PDB entry 2J3R | X-ray diffraction, 2.60 A resolution | chains A and B

# Chain A
Molecule: Trafficking protein particle complex subunit 3
Source organism: Mus musculus
UniProtKB: O55013 (TPPC3_MOUSE); numbering as in UniProt (aligned over 1-180)
Sequence (182 residues; numbered -1 to 180; the number before each row is that of its first residue; numbers below 1 keep their minus sign (Gly-1 is residue -1)):
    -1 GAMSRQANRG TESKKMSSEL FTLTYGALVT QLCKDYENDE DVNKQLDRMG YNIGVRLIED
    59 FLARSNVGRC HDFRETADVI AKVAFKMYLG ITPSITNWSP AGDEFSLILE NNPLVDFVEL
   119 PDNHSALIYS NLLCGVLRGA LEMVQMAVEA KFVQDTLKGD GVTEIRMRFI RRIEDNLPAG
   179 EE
Unresolved in the structure: -1 to 9, 65-67, 155, 173-180
Glycans and other covalent adducts: palmitic acid (PLM) linked to Cys68
Swiss-Prot annotation at these positions:
  - lipidation: Cys68 (S-palmitoyl cysteine)

# Chain B
Molecule: Zgc 92866
Source organism: Brachydanio rerio
UniProtKB: Q6DGL5 (Q6DGL5_DANRE); numbering as in UniProt (aligned over 20-176)
Sequence (157 residues; each row starts with the number of its first residue):
    20 PKTEVSVSAF ALLFSEMVQY CQSRVYSVSE LQARLADMGQ GVGASLLDVL VMREKNGKRE
    80 TKVLNILLFI KVNVWKALFG KEADKLEQAN DDDKTYYIIE KEPLINAYIS VPKENSTLNC
   140 AAFTGGIVEA ILTHSGFPAK VTVHWHKGTT LMIKFDE

# How chain A and chain B interact
Residue-residue contacts - 66 pairs, chain A then chain B:
  Ser11(A) - Ser25(B)
  Lys12(A) - Ser25(B)
  Lys12(A) - Val26(B)  hydrogen bond (backbone-backbone)
  Lys12(A) - Ala126(B)  hydrogen bond (side chain-backbone)
  Lys13(A) - Glu23(B)
  Lys13(A) - Val24(B)
  Met14(A) - Glu23(B)
  Met14(A) - Val24(B)  hydrogen bond (backbone-backbone)
  Met14(A) - Ser25(B)
  Met14(A) - Val26(B)  hydrophobic
  Met14(A) - Phe29(B)  hydrophobic
  Met14(A) - Tyr127(B)  hydrophobic
  Ser15(A) - Thr22(B)
  Ser16(A) - Thr22(B)  hydrogen bond (side chain-backbone)
  Ser16(A) - Val24(B)
  Glu17(A) - Arg72(B)  salt bridge
  Glu17(A) - Ala96(B)
  Leu18(A) - Phe29(B)  hydrophobic
  Leu18(A) - Leu97(B)
  Leu18(A) - Phe98(B)  hydrophobic
  Leu18(A) - Tyr127(B)
  Phe19(A) - Ala28(B)
  Phe19(A) - Phe29(B)
  Phe19(A) - Leu32(B)  hydrophobic
  Leu21(A) - Val61(B)  hydrophobic
  Leu21(A) - Ile146(B)  hydrophobic
  Thr22(A) - Phe29(B)
  Thr22(A) - Leu32(B)
  Thr22(A) - Met36(B)
  Thr22(A) - Phe142(B)
  Tyr23(A) - Leu32(B)
  Gly24(A) - Val61(B)
  Ala25(A) - Met57(B)
  Ala25(A) - Val61(B)  hydrophobic
  Ala25(A) - Phe142(B)  hydrophobic
  Leu26(A) - Leu32(B)  hydrophobic
  Leu26(A) - Met36(B)  hydrophobic
  Leu26(A) - Met57(B)  hydrophobic
  Gln29(A) - Met57(B)
  Leu30(A) - Tyr39(B)
  Asp33(A) - Tyr39(B)  hydrogen bond
  Asp33(A) - Arg43(B)  salt bridge
  Asp33(A) - Arg53(B)  salt bridge
  Tyr34(A) - Tyr39(B)
  Gln43(A) - Tyr39(B)
  Met47(A) - Glu35(B)
  Met47(A) - Tyr39(B)  hydrophobic
  Asn50(A) - Glu35(B)  hydrogen bond
  Ile51(A) - Leu31(B)  hydrophobic
  Ile51(A) - Glu35(B)
  Leu55(A) - Leu31(B)  hydrophobic
  Asp58(A) - Ser27(B)
  Arg62(A) - Ser27(B)
  Arg62(A) - Ser129(B)  hydrogen bond
  Met85(A) - Ser25(B)
  Tyr86(A) - Val24(B)
  Tyr86(A) - Ser25(B)  hydrogen bond (backbone-backbone)
  Tyr86(A) - Ser27(B)
  Tyr86(A) - Ala28(B)
  Leu87(A) - Thr22(B)
  Leu87(A) - Val24(B)
  Gly88(A) - Thr22(B)
  Gly88(A) - Glu23(B)
  Phe115(A) - Ser64(B)
  Phe115(A) - Val68(B)  hydrophobic
  Val116(A) - Val61(B)  hydrophobic
Interface residues without a listed pair, chain A (36 interface residues in all): Thr28, Arg54, Asn109, Glu117
Interface residues without a listed pair, chain B (31 interface residues in all): Pro20, Asp56, Leu65

# Overview
Chain A and chain B form an interface of 36 and 31 residues respectively; the contacts include 8 hydrogen
bonds and 3 salt bridges. Polar pairs include Glu17(A)-Arg72(B), Asp33(A)-Arg43(B) and Asp33(A)-Arg53(B).
Palmitic acid is covalently linked to Cys68(A).
Here chain A is Trafficking protein particle complex subunit 3 (Mus musculus) and chain B is Zgc 92866
(Brachydanio rerio). Entry 2J3R (The crystal structure of the bet3-trs31 heterodimer) was determined by X-ray
diffraction, deposited together with 2J3T.
